Entry 1I1Z (X-ray diffraction, 1.80 A resolution); this record covers chain A.

# Chain A
Name: Lysozyme C
Organism: Homo sapiens
Notes: EC 3.2.2.17
Reference sequence: P61626 (LYSC_HUMAN); residues 1-130 here correspond to UniProt positions 19-148 (UniProt number = residue number + 18)
Amino-acid sequence (130 residues; numbered 1 to 130; the number before each row is that of its first residue):
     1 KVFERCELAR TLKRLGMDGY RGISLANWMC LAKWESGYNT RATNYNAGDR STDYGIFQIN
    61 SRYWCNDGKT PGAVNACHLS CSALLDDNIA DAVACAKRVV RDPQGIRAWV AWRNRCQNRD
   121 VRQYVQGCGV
Sequence notes: engineered mutation Asp86 (Gln104 in P61626)
UniProt features mapped onto this chain:
  - active site: Glu35, Asp53
Cystine bridges: Cys6-Cys128, Cys30-Cys116, Cys65-Cys81, Cys77-Cys95

# Summary
UniProt lists active-site residues Glu35 and Asp53.
Chain A is Lysozyme C (Homo sapiens); the structure, Mutant human lysozyme (Q86D), was determined by X-ray
diffraction, deposited together with 1I20 and 1I22.
